2ZA8 - chain A; structure by X-ray diffraction, 1.40 A resolution.

# Chain A
Molecule: Ferritin light chain
Source organism: Equus caballus
UniProtKB: P02791 (FRIL_HORSE); residues 9-175 here = UniProt positions 9-175
Amino-acid sequence (167 residues; numbered 9 to 175; the number before each row is that of its first residue):
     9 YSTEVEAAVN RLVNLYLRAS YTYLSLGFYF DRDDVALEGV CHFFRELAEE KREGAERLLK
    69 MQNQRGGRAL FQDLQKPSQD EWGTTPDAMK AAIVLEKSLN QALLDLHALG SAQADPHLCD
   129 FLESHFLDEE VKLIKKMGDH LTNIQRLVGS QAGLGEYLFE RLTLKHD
Unresolved in the structure: 174-175
Ion coordination: Cd2+ site 1: Asp39, Glu46; Cd2+ site 2: Glu46, His50
UniProt features mapped onto this chain:
  - region: Glu54 to Glu61 (Catalytic site for iron oxidation)
  - binding site (Fe cation): Glu54, Glu57, Glu58, Glu61, Glu64

# In short
Asp39 and Glu46 form the Cd2+ site 1. The Cd2+ site 2 is built by Glu46 and His50. Curated annotation
(UniProt) lists 5 Fe cation-binding residues.
Chain A is Ferritin light chain (Equus caballus); the structure, recombinant horse L-chain apoferritin
N-terminal deletion mutant (residues 1-8), was determined by X-ray diffraction together with 2ZA6 and 2ZA7
from the same study.
